PDB entry 4WK8 | X-ray diffraction, 3.40 A resolution | chains B and F of the 4 polymer chains in the assembly

# Chain B
Molecule: 21-nt DNA strand
Sequence (21 nucleotides; each row starts with the number of its first residue):
  5001 AACTATGAAA CAAATTTTCC T

# Chain F
Protein: Forkhead box protein P3
From: Homo sapiens
UniProtKB: Q9BZS1 (FOXP3_HUMAN); residue numbers follow UniProt; this construct covers 336-417
Amino-acid sequence (82 residues; numbered 336 to 417; the number before each row is that of its first residue):
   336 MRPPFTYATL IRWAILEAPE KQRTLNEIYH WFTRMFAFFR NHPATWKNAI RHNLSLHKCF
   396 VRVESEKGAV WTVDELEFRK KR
Unresolved in the structure: 336, 417
Curated features (UniProtKB/Swiss-Prot):
  - DNA-binding region: Arg337 (Fork-head)
  - motif: Arg414 to Arg417 (Nuclear localization signal)
  - site: Arg417 (Cleavage)
  - cross-link: Lys393 (Glycyl lysine isopeptide (Lys-Gly) (interchain with G-Cter in ubiquitin))
From the paper describing this entry:
  - conformationally variable residues (order/disorder transition): Glu401, Lys402
  - binding site for the 21-nt DNA strand (chain B): Asn383
  - binding site for the 21-nt DNA strand: Arg386, His387
  - self-association interface (contacts with another copy of this molecule): Arg347, Phe371, Phe373
  - disease-associated variants - R347H, F371C, F373A: abolished signaling (citing earlier work)

# Chain B / chain F interface
Pairs across the interface (9):
  DA5009(B) with Lys416(F), phosphate contact
  DC5011(B) with Pro378(F), phosphate contact; His387(F), hydrogen bond to the base
  DA5012(B) with Thr380(F), hydrogen bond to the phosphate; His387(F), base contact
  DA5013(B) with Asn383(F), hydrogen bond to the base
  DT5018(B) with Arg397(F), phosphate contact
  DC5019(B) with Arg397(F), salt bridge to the phosphate; Ala404(F), phosphate contact
Other interface residues (no listed pair), chain B (7 interface residues in all): DA5010
Other interface residues (no listed pair), chain F (10 interface residues in all): Asn376, Ala384, Asn388

# Summary
The interface between chain B and chain F involves 7 residues on one side and 10 on the other; the contacts
include 3 hydrogen bonds and 1 salt bridge. Polar contacts include DC5011(B)-His387(F), DA5013(B)-Asn383(F)
and DA5012(B)-Thr380(F). From the paper: a binding site for the 21-nt DNA strand at Arg386(F) and His387(F);
R347H, F371C and F373A of chain F abolish signaling.
Chain B is a 21-nt DNA strand and chain F is Forkhead box protein P3 (Homo sapiens); the structure, FOXP3
forms a domain-swapped dimer to bridge DNA, was determined by X-ray diffraction.
